PDB entry 8UIU | X-ray diffraction, 3.14 A resolution | chains B and C of the 3 polymer chains in the assembly

[Chain B (and C)]
Molecule: Flavin monooxygenase
Source organism: Neobacillus niacini
Notes: chain C of this document is another copy of the same molecule, construct and numbering; everything in this record applies to it too
Chain sequence (450 residues; row label = number of the first residue in the row; numbers below 1 keep their minus sign (Mse-20 is residue -20)):
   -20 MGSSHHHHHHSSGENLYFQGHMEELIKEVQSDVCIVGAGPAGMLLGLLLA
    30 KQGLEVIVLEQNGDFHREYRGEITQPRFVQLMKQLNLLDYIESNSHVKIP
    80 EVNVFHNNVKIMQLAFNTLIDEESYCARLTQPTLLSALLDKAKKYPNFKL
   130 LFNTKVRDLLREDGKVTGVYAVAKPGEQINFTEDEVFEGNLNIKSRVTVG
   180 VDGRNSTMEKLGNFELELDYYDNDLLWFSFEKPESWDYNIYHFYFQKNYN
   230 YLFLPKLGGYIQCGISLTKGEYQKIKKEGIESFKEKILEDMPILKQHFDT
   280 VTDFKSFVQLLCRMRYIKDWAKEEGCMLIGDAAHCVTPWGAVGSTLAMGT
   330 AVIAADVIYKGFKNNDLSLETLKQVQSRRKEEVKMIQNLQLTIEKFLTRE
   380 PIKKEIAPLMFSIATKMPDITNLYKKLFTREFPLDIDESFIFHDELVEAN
Not modelled in the structure: -20 to 5, 42-49, 424-429 (chain C: -20 to 4, 42-48, 161-166, 424-429)
Modified residues: Mse-20, Mse1, Mse22, Mse61, Mse91, Mse187, Mse270, Mse293, Mse306, Mse327, Mse364, Mse389, Mse396 (selenomethionine)
Ligand contacts:
  - DR9 (1-cis-9-octadecanoyl-2-cis-9-hexadecanoyl phosphatidyl glycerol), molecule 1: Val83, Mse91, Tyr220, Phe222, Phe224, Trp318, Gly319, Thr371, Ile372, Lys374, Phe375, Thr377, Lys382, Ile385, Ala386, Mse389, Phe390, Ala393, Mse396, Asp398, Ile399, Leu402, Tyr403, Leu406, Phe407
  - DR9, molecule 2: Phe375, Lys382, Mse389, Ile392, Ala393, Mse396

[Interface between chain B and chain C]
Pairs across the interface - 7 pairs, chain B then chain C:
  Lys297(B) - Lys297(C)  hydrogen bond (backbone-side chain)
  Gln355(B) - Lys297(C)
  Ile381(B) - Pro397(C)  hydrophobic
  Lys382(B) - Mse396(C)
  Mse389(B) - Mse389(C)
  Ile392(B) - Ile385(C)  hydrophobic
  Pro397(B) - Ile381(C)  hydrophobic
Also at the interface, not in a pair above, chain B (13 interface residues in all): Glu196, Asp298, Glu379, Ile385, Mse396, Asp398
Also at the interface, not in a pair above, chain C (11 interface residues in all): Tyr295, Glu379, Lys382, Ile392, Asp398

[Summary]
The interface between chain B and chain C involves 13 residues on one side and 11 on the other, with 1
hydrogen bond. The hydrogen-bonded pair is Lys297(B)-Lys297(C). Bound to chain B: compound DR9.
Both chains are Flavin monooxygenase (Neobacillus niacini). Entry 8UIU (Structure of an FMO from Bacillus
niacini) was determined by X-ray diffraction (same publication as 8URC and 8URD).
